PDB entry 3DKT | X-ray diffraction, 3.10 A resolution | chains B and L of the 20 polymer chains in the assembly

[Chain B]
Name: Maritimacin
From: Thermotoga maritima
Notes: EC 3.4.-.-
Reference sequence: Q9WZP2 (MARIT_THEMA); residues 4-268 here correspond to UniProt positions 1-265 (UniProt number = residue number - 3)
Amino-acid sequence (265 residues; each row starts with the number of its first residue):
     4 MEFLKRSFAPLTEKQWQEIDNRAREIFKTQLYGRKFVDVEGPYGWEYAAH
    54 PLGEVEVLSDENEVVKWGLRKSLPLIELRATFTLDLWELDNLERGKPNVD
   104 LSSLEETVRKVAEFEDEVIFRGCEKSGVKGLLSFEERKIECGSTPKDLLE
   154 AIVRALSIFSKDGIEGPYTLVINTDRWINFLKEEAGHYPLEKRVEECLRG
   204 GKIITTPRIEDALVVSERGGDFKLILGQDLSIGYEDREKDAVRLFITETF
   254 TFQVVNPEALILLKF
Disordered / not traced: 268
Swiss-Prot annotation at these positions:
  - region: E187 to P192 (Pore-forming loop)
  - binding site (FMN): R82 to T84, W90, D93 to R97, E238

[Chain L]
Name: Putative uncharacterized protein
From: Thermotoga maritima
Notes: fragment: C-terminal encapsulin binding peptide, '
Reference sequence: Q9WZP3 (Q9WZP3_THEMA); numbering as in UniProt (aligned over 106-113)
Amino-acid sequence (8 residues; numbered 106 to 113; the number before each row is that of its first residue):
   106 GGDLGIRK

[Interface between chain B and chain L]
Pairs across the interface - 23 pairs, chain B then chain L:
  M4(B) with G106(L); G107(L)
  L7(B) with D108(L)
  R9(B) with G106(L), hydrogen bond (side chain-backbone); G107(L); D108(L)
  D23(B) with L109(L)
  R27(B) with L109(L), hydrogen bond (side chain-backbone)
  K31(B) with K113(L)
  R37(B) with I111(L), hydrogen bond (side chain-backbone); R112(L); K113(L)
  V40(B) with K113(L)
  V42(B) with K113(L)
  P45(B) with R112(L)
  Q231(B) with D108(L)
  D232(B) with G110(L); I111(L), hydrogen bond (side chain-backbone); R112(L), salt bridge
  L233(B) with L109(L); I111(L), hydrophobic
  S234(B) with D108(L)
  I235(B) with L109(L), hydrophobic
Interface residues without a listed pair, chain B (18 interface residues in all): F30, K38, D41

[Overview]
18 residues of chain B and 8 residues of chain L are in contact, with 4 hydrogen bonds and 1 salt bridge.
Among the polar pairs are D232(B)-R112(L), R9(B)-G106(L) and R27(B)-L109(L). Curated annotation (UniProt)
lists 10 FMN-binding residues on chain B.
Chain B is Maritimacin and chain L is Putative uncharacterized protein, both from Thermotoga maritima; the
structure, Crystal structure of Thermotoga maritima encapsulin, was determined by X-ray diffraction.
